Entry 1T1K (solution NMR); this record covers chains A and B.

# Chain A
Molecule: Insulin
Notes: fragment: insulin a chain; engineered mutation(s): HIS-B10-ASP, VAL-B12-ALA, PRO-B28-LYS, LYS-B29-PRO
UniProt: P01308 (INS_HUMAN); residues 1-21 here correspond to UniProt positions 90-110 (UniProt number = residue number + 89)
Amino-acid sequence (21 residues; numbered 1 to 21; the number before each row is that of its first residue):
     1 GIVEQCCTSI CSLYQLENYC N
Cystine bridges: Cys-6/Cys-11

# Chain B
Molecule: Insulin
Notes: fragment: insulin b chain
UniProt: P01308 (INS_HUMAN); residues 1-30 here correspond to UniProt positions 25-54 (UniProt number = residue number + 24)
Amino-acid sequence (30 residues; each row starts with the number of its first residue):
     1 FVNQHLCGSD LAEALYLVCG ERGFFYTKPT
Construct notes: engineered mutation Asp-10 (His34 in P01308), Ala-12 (Val36 in P01308), Lys-28 (Pro52 in P01308), Pro-29 (Lys53 in P01308)

# Chain A / chain B interface
Residue-residue contacts - 31 pairs, chain A then chain B:
  Gly-1(A) with Pro-29(B)
  Ile-2(A) with Leu-11(B)
  Val-3(A) with Leu-11(B); Tyr-26(B); Thr-27(B); Pro-29(B)
  Cys-6(A) with Leu-6(B)
  Cys-7(A) with His-5(B); Leu-6(B); Cys-7(B), disulfide
  Ile-10(A) with Asn-3(B); Gln-4(B); His-5(B)
  Cys-11(A) with Asn-3(B); Gln-4(B); Leu-6(B)
  Ser-12(A) with Asn-3(B)
  Leu-13(A) with Val-18(B)
  Leu-16(A) with Leu-6(B); Ala-14(B); Leu-15(B)
  Tyr-19(A) with Phe-24(B); Phe-25(B)
  Cys-20(A) with Cys-19(B), disulfide; Arg-22(B); Gly-23(B); Phe-24(B); Phe-25(B)
  Asn-21(A) with Arg-22(B); Gly-23(B); Phe-25(B)
Also at the interface, not in a pair above, chain A (16 interface residues in all): Glu-4, Ser-9, Asn-18
Also at the interface, not in a pair above, chain B (19 interface residues in all): Val-2, Lys-28
Inter-chain disulfides: Cys-7(A)/Cys-7(B), Cys-20(A)/Cys-19(B)

# Summary
16 residues of chain A face 19 of chain B across their interface; the contacts include 2 disulfide bonds.
Here chain A is Insulin and chain B is Insulin. Entry 1T1K (NMR structure of human insulin mutant his-B10-asp,
val-B12-ala, pro-B28-lys, lys-B29-pro, 15 structures) was determined by solution NMR together with 1T1P and
1T1Q from the same study.
